3TJA - chains A and B; structure by X-ray diffraction, 2.00 A resolution.

# Chain A (and B)
Name: Urease accessory protein ureE
Source organism: Helicobacter pylori
Notes: chain B of this document is another copy of the same molecule, construct and numbering; everything in this record applies to it too
UniProtKB: Q09064 (UREE_HELPY); residue numbers follow UniProt; this construct covers 1-170
Amino-acid sequence (170 residues; each row starts with the number of its first residue):
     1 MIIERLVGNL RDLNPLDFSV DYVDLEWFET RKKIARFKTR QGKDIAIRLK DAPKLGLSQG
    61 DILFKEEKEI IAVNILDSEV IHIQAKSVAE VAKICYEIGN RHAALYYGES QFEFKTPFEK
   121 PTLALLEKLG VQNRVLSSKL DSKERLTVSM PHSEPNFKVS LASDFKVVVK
Unresolved in the structure: 150-170 (chain B: 151-170)

# How chain A and chain B interact
Residue-residue contacts (47):
  Val88(A) with Val91(B), hydrophobic; Gln111(B)
  Ala89(A) with Tyr107(B), hydrogen bond (backbone-side chain)
  Val91(A) with Ala92(B), hydrophobic
  Ala92(A) with Val91(B), hydrophobic; Cys95(B); Phe114(B), hydrophobic; Leu146(B)
  Lys93(A) with Tyr107(B)
  Cys95(A) with Ala92(B); Tyr96(B)
  Tyr96(A) with Cys95(B); Ile98(B), hydrophobic; Gly99(B); Ala103(B), hydrogen bond (side chain-backbone); Ala104(B); Leu105(B), hydrophobic; Leu146(B); Thr147(B)
  Glu97(A) with Thr147(B); Val148(B); Ser149(B), hydrogen bond (side chain-backbone); Met150(B)
  Gly99(A) with Tyr96(B); Gly99(B); Asn100(B)
  Asn100(A) with Gly99(B), hydrogen bond (side chain-backbone); His102(B), hydrogen bond; Val148(B)
  His102(A) with Asn100(B), hydrogen bond; His102(B)
  Ala103(A) with Tyr96(B), hydrogen bond (backbone-side chain)
  Ala104(A) with Tyr96(B)
  Leu105(A) with Tyr96(B), hydrophobic
  Tyr107(A) with Ala89(B), hydrogen bond (side chain-backbone); Lys93(B)
  Gln111(A) with Val88(B)
  Phe114(A) with Ala92(B), hydrophobic
  Lys128(A) with Ser149(B), hydrogen bond (side chain-backbone); Met150(B)
  Leu129(A) with Met150(B)
  Leu146(A) with Tyr96(B)
  Thr147(A) with Tyr96(B); Glu97(B)
  Val148(A) with Asn100(B)
  Ser149(A) with Glu97(B), hydrogen bond; Lys128(B), hydrogen bond (backbone-side chain)
Other interface residues (no listed pair), chain A (25 interface residues in all): Ile98, Phe112
Other interface residues (no listed pair), chain B (25 interface residues in all): Phe112

# Summary
The chain A/chain B interface involves 25 residues from each chain; the contacts include 11 hydrogen bonds.
Polar pairs include Ala89(A)-Tyr107(B), Tyr96(A)-Ala103(B) and Glu97(A)-Ser149(B).
Both chains are Urease accessory protein ureE (Helicobacter pylori). Entry 3TJA (Crystal structure of
Helicobacter pylori UreE in the apo form) was determined by X-ray diffraction, deposited together with 3TJ8
and 3TJ9.
